Entry 4NE1 (X-ray diffraction, 6.50 A resolution (low resolution: residue-level contacts below are approximate; hydrogen-bond / salt-bridge calls are withheld)); this record covers chains Q and R of the 24 polymer chains in the assembly.

[Chain Q (and R)]
Protein: Centromere protein S
Source organism: Homo sapiens
Notes: chain R of this document is another copy of the same molecule, construct and numbering; everything in this record applies to it too
Reference sequence: Q8N2Z9 (CENPS_HUMAN); residues 14-118 here = UniProt positions 14-118
Sequence (105 residues; numbered 14 to 118; the number before each row is that of its first residue):
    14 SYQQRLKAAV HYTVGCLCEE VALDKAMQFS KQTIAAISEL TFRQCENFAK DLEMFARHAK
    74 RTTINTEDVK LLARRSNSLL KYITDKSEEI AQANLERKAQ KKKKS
Construct notes: conflict Ala39 (Glu in Q8N2Z9), Ala106 (Ile in Q8N2Z9)
Swiss-Prot annotation at these positions:
  - mutagenesis: Lys73 to Arg74 (No effect on CENPX- and FANCM-binding; loss of double-stranded DNA-binding of the MHF heterodimer and of FANCM recruitment to fork DNA decrease in FA core complex activity, as shown by lower levels ...), Arg87 to Arg88 (Partial loss of CENPX- and FANCM-binding decrease in FA core complex activity, as shown by lower levels of FANCD2 monoubiquitination and higher frequency of sister chromatin exchanges ...)
What the authors report for this chain:
  - mutagenesis - K73A/K94A/K99A/R110A, K73A/R74A: abolished binding to the 26-nt DNA strand
  - mutagenesis - K73A/K94A/K99A/R110A: unchanged binding to FANCM
  - mutagenesis - K73A/K94A/K99A/R110A: decreased growth in response to mitomycin C (MMC)
  - mutagenesis - K73A/K94A/K99A/R110A: decreased signaling

[How chain Q and chain R interact]
Pairs across the interface (5):
  Asn60(Q) - Arg88(R)
  Asp64(Q) - Arg87(R)
  Arg87(Q) - Asp64(R)
  Arg87(Q) - Met67(R)
  Arg88(Q) - Asn60(R)
Interface residues without a listed pair, chain Q (7 interface residues in all): Met67, His71, Leu84
Interface residues without a listed pair, chain R (7 interface residues in all): His71, Leu84

[In short]
Chain Q and chain R each contribute 7 residues to their interface. Curated annotation (UniProt) lists 4
mutagenesis sites on chain Q. From the paper: K73A/K94A/K99A/R110A and K73A/R74A of chain Q abolish binding to
the 26-nt DNA strand; K73A/K94A/K99A/R110A of chain Q reduce growth in response to mitomycin C (MMC).
Both chains are Centromere protein S (Homo sapiens). Entry 4NE1 (Human MHF1 MHF2 DNA complexes) was determined
by X-ray diffraction, deposited together with 4NDY, 4NE3, 4NE5 and 4NE6.
